Entry 1AQL (X-ray diffraction, 2.80 A resolution); this record covers chain A.

[Chain A]
Name: Bile-salt activated lipase
From: Bos taurus
Notes: EC 3.1.1.13
UniProtKB: P30122 (CEL_BOVIN); residues 1-532 here correspond to UniProt positions 19-550 (UniProt number = residue number + 18)
Chain sequence (532 residues; numbered 1 to 532; the number before each row is that of its first residue):
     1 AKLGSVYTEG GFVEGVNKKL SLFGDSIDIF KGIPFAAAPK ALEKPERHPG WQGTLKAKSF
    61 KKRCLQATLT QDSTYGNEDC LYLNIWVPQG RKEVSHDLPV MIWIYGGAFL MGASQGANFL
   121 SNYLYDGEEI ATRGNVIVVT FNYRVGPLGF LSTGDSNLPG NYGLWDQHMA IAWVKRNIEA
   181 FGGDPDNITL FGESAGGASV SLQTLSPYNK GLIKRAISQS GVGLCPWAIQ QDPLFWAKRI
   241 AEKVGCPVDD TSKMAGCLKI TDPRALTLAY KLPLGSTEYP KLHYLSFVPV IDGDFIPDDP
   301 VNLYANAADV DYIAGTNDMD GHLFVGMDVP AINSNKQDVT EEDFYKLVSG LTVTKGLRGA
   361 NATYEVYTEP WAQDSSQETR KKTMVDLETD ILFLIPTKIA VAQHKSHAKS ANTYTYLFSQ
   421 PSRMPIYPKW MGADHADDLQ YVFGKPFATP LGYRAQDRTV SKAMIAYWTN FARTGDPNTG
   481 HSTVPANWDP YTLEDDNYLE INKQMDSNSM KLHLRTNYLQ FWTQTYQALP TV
Disulfide bonds: Cys-64/Cys-80, Cys-246/Cys-257
Glycans and other covalent adducts: N-acetylglucosamine (NAG) linked to Asn-361
Ligand contacts:
  - taurocholic acid (TCH), molecule 1: Ala-117, Asn-118, Phe-119, Asn-122, Tyr-123, Leu-124, Lys-445, Thr-449, Leu-451, Tyr-453
  - taurocholic acid (TCH), molecule 2: Leu-224, Pro-226, Leu-282, His-283, Asp-299, Val-301, Gly-350, Leu-351, Thr-352, Val-353, Thr-354, Ile-391, Ile-395, Pro-396, Ile-399, Trp-522, Tyr-526, Gln-527
Swiss-Prot annotation at these positions:
  - active site: Ser-194 (Acyl-ester intermediate), Asp-320 (Charge relay system), His-435 (Charge relay system)
  - glycosylation (N-linked (GlcNAc...) asparagine): Asn-187, Asn-361

[Summary]
Chain A binds taurocholic acid. N-acetylglucosamine is covalently linked to Asn-361. UniProt lists 3
active-site residues.
Chain A is Bile-salt activated lipase (Bos taurus); the structure, Crystal structure of bovine bile-salt
activated lipase complexed with taurocholate, was determined by X-ray diffraction, deposited together with
1AKN.
